5WXC - chains A and B of the 3 polymer chains in the assembly; structure by X-ray diffraction, 2.29 A resolution.

== Chain A ==
Name: HLA class I histocompatibility antigen, A-24 alpha chain
Source organism: Homo sapiens
Reference sequence: P05534 (1A24_HUMAN); residues 1-274 here correspond to UniProt positions 25-298 (UniProt number = residue number + 24)
Sequence (274 residues; row label = number of the first residue in the row):
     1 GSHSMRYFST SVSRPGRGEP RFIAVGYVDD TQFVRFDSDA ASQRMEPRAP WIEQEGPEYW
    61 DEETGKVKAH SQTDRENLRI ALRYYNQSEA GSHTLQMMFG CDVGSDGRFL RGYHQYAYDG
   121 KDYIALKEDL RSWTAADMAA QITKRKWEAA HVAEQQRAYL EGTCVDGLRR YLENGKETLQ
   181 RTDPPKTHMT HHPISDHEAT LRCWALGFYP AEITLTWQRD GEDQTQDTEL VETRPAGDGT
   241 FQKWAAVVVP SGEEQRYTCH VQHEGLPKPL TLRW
Cystine bridges: Cys101-Cys164, Cys203-Cys259

== Chain B ==
Name: Beta-2-microglobulin
Source organism: Homo sapiens
Reference sequence: P61769 (B2MG_HUMAN); residue numbers follow UniProt; this construct covers 20-119
Sequence (100 residues; row label = number of the first residue in the row):
    20 AIQRTPKIQV YSRHPAENGK SNFLNCYVSG FHPSDIEVDL LKNGERIEKV EHSDLSFSKD
    80 WSFYLLYYTE FTPTEKDEYA CRVNHVTLSQ PKIVKWDRDM
Disordered / not traced: 20
Cystine bridges: Cys45-Cys100
UniProt features mapped onto this chain:
  - modified residue: Gln22 (Pyrrolidone carboxylic acid)
  - glycosylation: Ile21 (N-linked (Glc) (glycation) isoleucine), Lys39 (N-linked (Glc) (glycation) lysine), Lys61 (N-linked (Glc) (glycation) lysine), Lys68 (N-linked (Glc) (glycation) lysine), Lys78 (N-linked (Glc) (glycation) lysine), Lys111 (N-linked (Glc) (glycation) lysine), Lys114 (N-linked (Glc) (glycation) lysine)
  - natural variant: Asp96 (D96N: In AMYLD6)
  - mutagenesis: Asp79 (D79P: Increases tendency towards amyloid formation), Trp80 (W80G: Decreases tendency towards amyloid formation; W80V: Increases tendency towards amyloid formation)

== Interface between chain A and chain B ==
Pairs across the interface (56; chain A residue first):
  Phe8(A) - Ser75(B)
  Phe8(A) - Phe76(B)  hydrophobic
  Ser9(A) - Phe76(B)
  Thr10(A) - Phe76(B)
  Thr10(A) - Phe82(B)
  Val12(A) - Ser53(B)
  Val25(A) - Asp73(B)
  Val25(A) - Leu74(B)
  Val25(A) - Ser75(B)
  Tyr27(A) - Ser75(B)
  Tyr27(A) - Tyr83(B)  hydrogen bond
  Gln32(A) - Asp73(B)  hydrogen bond
  Arg35(A) - Asp73(B)  salt bridge
  Arg48(A) - Asp73(B)  salt bridge
  Gln96(A) - His51(B)  hydrogen bond
  Gln96(A) - Phe76(B)
  Gln96(A) - Trp80(B)  hydrogen bond (side chain-backbone)
  Gln96(A) - Phe82(B)
  Met97(A) - Phe76(B)
  Tyr113(A) - Lys78(B)
  Gln115(A) - Trp80(B)
  Tyr116(A) - Trp80(B)
  Ala117(A) - Trp80(B)  hydrophobic
  Asp119(A) - Ile21(B)
  Asp119(A) - His51(B)
  Gly120(A) - Ile21(B)
  Gly120(A) - His51(B)
  Lys121(A) - Ile21(B)
  Asp122(A) - Trp80(B)  hydrogen bond
  Thr190(A) - Asp118(B)  hydrogen bond
  His192(A) - Asp118(B)  salt bridge
  Arg202(A) - Asp118(B)  salt bridge
  Trp204(A) - Asp118(B)  hydrogen bond
  Trp204(A) - Met119(B)
  Leu206(A) - Pro34(B)  hydrophobic
  Val231(A) - Gln28(B)
  Glu232(A) - Gln28(B)  hydrogen bond (backbone-side chain)
  Glu232(A) - Tyr46(B)  hydrogen bond
  Glu232(A) - Ser48(B)  hydrogen bond
  Thr233(A) - Tyr46(B)
  Arg234(A) - Gln28(B)  hydrogen bond
  Arg234(A) - Tyr30(B)
  Arg234(A) - Tyr46(B)
  Arg234(A) - Met119(B)  hydrogen bond (side chain-backbone)
  Pro235(A) - Tyr30(B)  hydrogen bond (backbone-side chain)
  Pro235(A) - Asn44(B)
  Pro235(A) - Tyr46(B)
  Ala236(A) - Arg32(B)  hydrogen bond (backbone-side chain)
  Ala236(A) - Asn44(B)  hydrogen bond (backbone-side chain)
  Gly237(A) - Arg32(B)
  Gly237(A) - Leu85(B)
  Asp238(A) - Arg32(B)
  Gln242(A) - Tyr30(B)
  Gln242(A) - Ser31(B)  hydrogen bond (side chain-backbone)
  Gln242(A) - Arg32(B)  hydrogen bond (side chain-backbone)
  Trp244(A) - Met119(B)
Other interface residues (no listed pair), chain A (37 interface residues in all): Ile23, Thr94, Met98
Other interface residues (no listed pair), chain B (25 interface residues in all): His33, Pro52, Asp54

== Overview ==
Chain A and chain B form an interface of 37 and 25 residues respectively; the contacts include 17 hydrogen
bonds and 4 salt bridges. Polar pairs include Arg35(A)-Asp73(B), Arg48(A)-Asp73(B) and His192(A)-Asp118(B).
From UniProt: 2 mutagenesis sites on chain B.
Chain A is HLA class I histocompatibility antigen, A-24 alpha chain and chain B is Beta-2-microglobulin, both
from Homo sapiens; the structure, Crystal Structure of HLA-A*2402 in complex with avian influenza A(H7N9)
virus-derived peptide H7-25 (data set 2), was determined by X-ray diffraction together with 5WWU and 5WXD from
the same study.
